8YEO - chains T and G of the 12 polymer chains in the assembly; structure by electron microscopy, 3.44 A resolution.

Chain T:
Molecule: TS
Source organism: Selenomonas sp
Sequence (48 nucleotides; numbered 6 to 53; the number before each row is that of its first residue):
     6 GCCAAGCTTT TTAACAGTGG CCTTATTAAA TGACTTCTCC GCTAATAC

Chain G:
Name: Cas7f
Source organism: Selenomonas sp
Amino-acid sequence (335 residues; row label = number of the first residue in the row):
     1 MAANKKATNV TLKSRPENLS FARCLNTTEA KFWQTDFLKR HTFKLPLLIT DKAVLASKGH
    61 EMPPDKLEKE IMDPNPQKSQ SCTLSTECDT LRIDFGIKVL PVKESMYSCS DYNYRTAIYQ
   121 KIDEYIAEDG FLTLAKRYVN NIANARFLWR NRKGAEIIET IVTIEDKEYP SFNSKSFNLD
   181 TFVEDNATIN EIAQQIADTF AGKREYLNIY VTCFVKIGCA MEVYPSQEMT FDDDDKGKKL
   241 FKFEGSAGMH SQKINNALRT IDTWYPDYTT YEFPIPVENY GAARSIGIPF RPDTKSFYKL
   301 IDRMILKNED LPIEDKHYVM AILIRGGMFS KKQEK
Disordered / not traced: 1-11, 335

Interface between chain T and chain G:
Pairs across the interface - 22 pairs, chain T then chain G:
  C26(T) - Lys58(G)  phosphate contact
  C26(T) - Asp73(G)  phosphate contact
  C26(T) - Pro74(G)  sugar contact
  C26(T) - Pro76(G)  base contact
  C27(T) - Lys58(G)  salt bridge to the phosphate
  C27(T) - Asn75(G)  sugar contact
  C27(T) - Pro76(G)  sugar contact
  C27(T) - Gln77(G)  phosphate contact
  DT28(T) - His60(G)  sugar contact
  DT28(T) - Asn75(G)  hydrogen bond to the base
  DT28(T) - Gln77(G)  base contact
  DT28(T) - Lys236(G)  base contact
  DT29(T) - His60(G)  base contact
  A33(T) - Phe231(G)  base contact
  A35(T) - Met328(G)  base contact
  DT36(T) - Asn18(G)  base contact
  DT36(T) - Met328(G)  base contact
  DT36(T) - Ser330(G)  sugar contact
  DT36(T) - Lys332(G)  phosphate contact
  G37(T) - Glu17(G)  sugar contact
  G37(T) - Asn18(G)  base contact
  G37(T) - Lys332(G)  salt bridge to the phosphate
Other interface residues (no listed pair), chain T (9 interface residues in all): G25

Summary:
The interface between chain T and chain G involves 9 residues on one side and 14 on the other, with 1 hydrogen
bond and 2 salt bridges. Polar pairs include DT28(T)-Asn75(G), C27(T)-Lys58(G) and G37(T)-Lys332(G).
Here chain T is TS and chain G is Cas7f, both from Selenomonas sp. Entry 8YEO (Type I-FHNH Cascade-dsDNA
R-loop complex) was determined by electron microscopy, deposited together with 8YDB, 8YH9 and 8YHA.
